7V9J - chains M and J of the 26 polymer chains in the assembly; structure by electron microscopy, 8.00 A resolution (low resolution: residue-level contacts below are approximate; hydrogen-bond / salt-bridge calls are withheld).

[Chain M]
Protein: Histone H2A type 1-B/E
Source organism: Homo sapiens
Reference sequence: P04908 (H2A1B_HUMAN); residues 0-129 here correspond to UniProt positions 1-130 (UniProt number = residue number + 1)
Chain sequence (130 residues; each row starts with the number of its first residue; numbering starts at 0):
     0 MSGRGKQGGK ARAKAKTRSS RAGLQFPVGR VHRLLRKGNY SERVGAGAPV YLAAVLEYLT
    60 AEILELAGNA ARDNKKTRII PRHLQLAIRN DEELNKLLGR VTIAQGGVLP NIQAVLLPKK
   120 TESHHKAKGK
Not modelled in the structure: 0-10
Curated features (UniProtKB/Swiss-Prot):
  - modified residue: Ser1 (N-acetylserine), Arg3 (Citrulline), Lys5 (N6-(2-hydroxyisobutyryl)lysine), Lys9 (N6-(2-hydroxyisobutyryl)lysine), Lys13 (N6-(beta-hydroxybutyryl)lysine), Lys36 (N6-(2-hydroxyisobutyryl)lysine), Lys74 (N6-(2-hydroxyisobutyryl)lysine), Lys75 (N6-(2-hydroxyisobutyryl)lysine), Lys95 (N6-(2-hydroxyisobutyryl)lysine), Gln104 (N5-methylglutamine), Lys118 (N6-(2-hydroxyisobutyryl)lysine), Lys119 (N6-crotonyllysine), Thr120 (Phosphothreonine), Lys125 (N6-crotonyllysine)
  - cross-link (Glycyl lysine isopeptide (Lys-Gly)): Lys13 (interchain with G-Cter in ubiquitin), Lys15 (interchain with G-Cter in ubiquitin), Lys119 (interchain with G-Cter in ubiquitin)

[Chain J]
Molecule: 408-nt DNA strand
Source organism: Homo sapiens
Sequence (408 nucleotides; row label = number of the first residue in the row):
     1 CCCTAACCCT AACCCTAACC CTAACCCTAA CCCTAACCCT AACCCTAACC CTAACCCTAA
    61 CCCTAACCCT AACCCTAACC CTAACCCTAA CCCTAACCCT AACCCTAACC CTAACCCTAA
   121 CCCTAACCCT AACCCTAACC CTAACCCTAA CCCTAACCCT AACCCTAACC CTAACCCTAA
   181 CCCTAACCCT AACCCTAACC CTAACCCTAA CCCTAACCCT AACCCTAACC CTAACCCTAA
   241 CCCTAACCCT AACCCTAACC CTAACCCTAA CCCTAACCCT AACCCTAACC CTAACCCTAA
   301 CCCTAACCCT AACCCTAACC CTAACCCTAA CCCTAACCCT AACCCTAACC CTAACCCTAA
   361 CCCTAACCCT AACCCTAACC CTAACCCTAA CCCTAACCCT AACCCTAA
Not modelled in the structure: 400-408

[Chain M / chain J interface]
Pairs across the interface - 18 pairs, chain M then chain J:
  Thr16(M) with DC116(J)
  Arg29(M) with DC117(J); DT118(J)
  His31(M) with DA108(J)
  Arg35(M) with DA108(J); DC109(J)
  Glu41(M) with DA108(J)
  Arg42(M) with DA107(J); DA108(J)
  Val43(M) with DA107(J); DA108(J)
  Gly44(M) with DA107(J)
  Ala45(M) with DA107(J)
  Thr76(M) with DA126(J)
  Arg77(M) with DA126(J); DC127(J)
  Ser122(M) with DT64(J)
  His124(M) with DA65(J)
Other interface residues (no listed pair), chain M (15 interface residues in all): Arg11, Thr120
Other interface residues (no listed pair), chain J (12 interface residues in all): DT106, DA113

[Summary]
15 residues of chain M and 12 residues of chain J are in contact.
Here chain M is Histone H2A type 1-B/E and chain J is a 408-nt DNA strand, both from Homo sapiens. Entry 7V9J
(Telomeric trinucleosome) was determined by electron microscopy together with 7V90, 7V96, 7V9C, 7V9K, 7V9S and
7VA4 from the same study.
